Entry 7S0S (electron microscopy, 3.05 A resolution); this record covers chains C and F of the 35 polymer chains in the assembly.

Chain C:
Molecule: 23S rRNA
Source organism: Mycolicibacterium smegmatis
Sequence (3120 nucleotides; row label = number of the first residue in the row):
     1 UAAGUGUUUAAGGGCGCAUGGUGGAUGCCUUGGCACUGGGAGCCGAUGAA
    51 GGACGUAGGAGGCUGCGAUAAGCCUCGGGGAGCUGUCAACCGAGCGUUGA
   101 UCCGAGGAUGUCCGAAUGGGGAAACCCGGCACGAGUGAUGUCGUGUCACC
   151 AGGCGCUGAAUAUAUAGGCGUCUGGGGGGAACGCGGGGAAGUGAAACAUC
   201 UCAGUACCCGUAGGAAGAGAAAACAAAAUGUGAUUCCGUGAGUAGUGGCG
   251 AGCGAAAGCGGAGGAUGGCUAAACCGUAUGCAUGUGAUACCGGGUAGGGG
   301 UUGUGUGUGCGGGGUUGUGGGACCUAUCUUUCCGGCUCUACCUGGCUGGA
   351 GGGCAGUGAGAAAAUGUUGUGGUUAGCGGAAAUGGCUUGGGAUGGCCUGC
   401 CGUAGACGGUGAGAGCCCGGUACGUGAAAACCCGACGUCUGUCUUGAUGG
   451 UGUUCCCGAGUAGCAGCGGGCCCGUGGAAUCUGCUGUGAAUCUGCCGGGA
   501 CCACCCGGUAAGCCUGAAUACUUCCCAGUGACCGAUAGCGGAUUAGUACC
   551 GUGAGGGAAUGGUGAAAAGUACCCCGGGAGGGGAGUGAAAGAGUACCUGA
   601 AACCGUGCGCUUACAAUCCGUCAGAGCCCUCGACGUGUCGUGGGGUGAUG
   651 GCGUGCCUUUUGAAGAAUGAGCCUGCGAGUCAGGGACAUGUCGCGAGGUU
   701 AACCCGGGUGGGGUAGCCGCAGCGAAAGCGAGUCUGAAUAGGGCGUAUCC
   751 ACACAAGAGUGUGUGGUGUAGUGGUGUGUUCUGGACCCGAAGCGGAGUGA
   801 UCUACCCAUGGCCAGGGUGAAGCGCGGGUAAGACCGCGUGGAGGCCCGAA
   851 CCCACUUAGGUUGAAGACUGAGGGGAUGAGCUGUGGGUAGGGGUGAAAGG
   901 CCAAUCAAACUCCGUGAUAGCUGGUUCUCCCCGAAAUGCAUUUAGGUGCA
   951 GCGUCGCAUGUUUCUUGCCGGAGGUAGAGCUACUGGAUGGCCGAUGGGCC
  1001 CCACAGGGUUACUGACGUCAGCCAAACUCCGAAUGCCGGUAAGUCCAAGA
  1051 GUGCGGCAGUGAGACGGCGGGGGAUAAGCUCCGUGCGUCGAGAGGGAAAC
  1101 AGCCCAGAUCGCCGGCUAAGGCCCCUAAGCGUGUGCUAAGUGGAAAAGGA
  1151 UGUGCAGUCGCGAAGACAACCAGGAGGUUGGCUUAGAAGCAGCCACCCUU
  1201 GAAAGAGUGCGUAAUAGCUCACUGGUCAAGUGAUUGUGCGCCGAUAAUGU
  1251 AGCGGGGCUCAAGCACACCGCCGAAGCCGCGGCAGCCAACGUGUUGGCUG
  1301 GGUAGGGGAGCGUCCUGCAUCCGGUGAAGCCGCCGAGUGAUCGAGUGGUG
  1351 GAGGGUGUGGGAGUGAGAAUGCAGGCAUGAGUAGCGAUUAGGCAAGUGAG
  1401 AACCUUGCCCGCCGAAAGACCAAGGGUUCCUGGGCCAGGCCAGUCCGCCC
  1451 AGGGUGAGUCGGGACCUAAGGCGAGGCCGACAGGCGUAGUCGAUGGACAA
  1501 CGGGUUGAUAUUCCCGUACCCGUGUAUGUGCGUCCAUGAUGAAUCAGCGG
  1551 UACUAACCAUCCAAAACCACCGUGACCGCACCUUUCGGGGUGUGGCGUUG
  1601 GUGGGGCUGCAUGGGACCUUCGUUGGUAGUAGUCAAGCGAUGGGGUGACG
  1651 CAGGAAGGUAGCCGUACCGGUCAGUGGUAAUACCGGGGUAAGCCUGUAGG
  1701 GAGUCAGAUAGGUAAAUCCGUCUGGCAUAUAUCCUGAGAGGUGAUGCAUA
  1751 GCCGAGUGAGGCGAAUUCGGUGAUCCUAUGCUGCCGAGAAAAGCCUCUAG
  1801 CGAGGACAUACACGGCCCGUACCCCAAACCAACACAGGUGGUCAGGUAGA
  1851 GAAUACUAAGGCGUACGAGUGAACUAUGGUUAAGGAACUCGGCAAAAUGC
  1901 CCCCGUAACUUCGGGAGAAGGGGGACCCACAUGGCGUGUAAGCCUUUACG
  1951 GCCCAAGCGUGAGUGGGUGGCACAAACCAGUGAGAAGCGACUGUUUACUA
  2001 AAAACACAGGUCCGUGCGAAGUCGCAAGACGAUGUAUACGGACUGACGCC
  2051 UGCCCGGUGCUGGAAGGUUAAGAGGACCCGUUAACUCCCUUUGGGGGUGA
  2101 AGCGGAGAAUUUAAGCCCCAGUAAACGGCGGUGGUAACUAUAAXCAUCCU
  2151 AAGGUAGCGAAAUUCCUUGUCGGGUAAGUUCCGACCUGCACGAAUGGCGU
  2201 AACGACUUCUCAACUGUCUCAACCAUAGACUCGGCGAAAUUGCACUACGA
  2251 GUAAAGAUGCUCGUUACGCGCGGCAGGACGAAAAGACCCCGGGACCUUCA
  2301 CUACAACUUGGUAUUGGUGCUCGAUACGGUUUGUGUAGGAUAGGUGGGAG
  2351 ACUGUGAAGCUCACACGCCAGUGUGGGUGGAGUCGUUGUUGAAAUACCAC
  2401 UCUGAUCGUAUUGGGCCUCUAACCUCGGACCGUAUAUCCGGUUCAGGGAC
  2451 AGUGCCUGGUGGGUAGUUUAACUGGGGCGGUUGCCUCCUAAAAUGUAACG
  2501 GAGGCGCCCAAAGGUUCCCUCAACCUGGACGGCAAUCAGGUGUUGAGUGU
  2551 AAGUGCACAAGGGAGCUUGACUGCGAGACGGACAUGUCGAGCAGGGACGA
  2601 AAGUCGGGACUAGUGAUCCGGCACCUCUGAGUGGAAGGGGUGUCGCUCAA
  2651 CGGAUAAAAGGUACCCCGGGGAUAACAGGCUGAUCUUCCCCAAGAGUCCA
  2701 UAUCGACGGGAUGGUUUGGCACCUCGAUGUCGGCUCGUCGCAUCCUGGGG
  2751 CUGGAGCAGGUCCCAAGGGUUGGGCUGUUCGCCCAUUAAAGCGGCACGCG
  2801 AGCUGGGUUUAGAACGUCGUGAGACAGUUCGGUCUCUAUCCGCCGCGCGC
  2851 GUCAGAAGCUUGAGGAAACCUGUCCCUAGUACGAGAGGACCGGGACGGAC
  2901 GAACCUCUGGUAUACCAGUUGUCCCACCAGGGGCACGGCUGGAUAGCCAC
  2951 GUUCGGACAGGAUAACCGCUGAAAGCAUCUAAGCGGGAAACCUCUUCCAA
  3001 GACCAGGCUUCUCACCCUCUAGGAGGGAUAAGGCCCCCCGCAGACCACGG
  3051 GAUUGAUAGACCAGACCUGGAAGCCUAGUAAUAGGUGCAGGGAACUGGCA
  3101 CUAACCGGCCGAAAACUUAC
Disordered / not traced: 1
Modified residues: AI5 ((2S)-4-[2-[(2R,3S,4R,5R)-5-(6-aminopurin-9-yl)-3,4-bis(oxidanyl)oxolan-2-yl]ethyl-[2-[(2R,3R,4R,5R)-2-(4-azanyl-2-oxidanylidene-pyrimidin-1-yl)-5-[bis(oxidanyl)phosphanyloxymethyl]-4-oxidanyl-oxolan-3-yl]oxyethyl]amino]-2-azanyl-butanoic acid) at position 2144
Ion coordination: Mg2+ site 1 near U7 (its only coordinating residue here); Mg2+ site 2: A10, G12, G13; Mg2+ site 3: C28, G1354; Mg2+ site 4: C43, G214; Mg2+ site 5 near U64 (its only coordinating residue here); Mg2+ site 6 near U69 (its only coordinating residue here); Mg2+ site 7 near U117 (its only coordinating residue here); Mg2+ site 8: A159, U163; Mg2+ site 9: G191, U2467; Mg2+ site 10 near G191 (its only coordinating residue here); Mg2+ site 11: A196, C197; Mg2+ site 12 near G217 (its only coordinating residue here); 232 more Mg2+ sites not listed

Chain F:
Name: 50S ribosomal protein L4
Source organism: Mycolicibacterium smegmatis
UniProt: A0A0D6H7R4 (A0A0D6H7R4_MYCSM); residues 1-210 here = UniProt positions 1-210
Sequence (210 residues; numbered 1 to 210; the number before each row is that of its first residue):
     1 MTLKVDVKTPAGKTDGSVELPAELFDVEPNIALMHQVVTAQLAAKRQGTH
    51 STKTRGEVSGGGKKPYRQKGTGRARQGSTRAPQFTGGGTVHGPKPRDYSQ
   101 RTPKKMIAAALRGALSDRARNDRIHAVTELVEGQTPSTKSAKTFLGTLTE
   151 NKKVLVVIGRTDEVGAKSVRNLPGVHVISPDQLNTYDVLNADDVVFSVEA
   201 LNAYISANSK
Disordered / not traced: 1

How chain C and chain F interact:
Residue-residue contacts - 148 pairs, chain C then chain F:
  C34(C) with Ser51(F), sugar contact
  A35(C) with Gln47(F), base contact; Thr49(F), base contact; Ser51(F), sugar contact; Pro95(F), sugar contact
  C36(C) with Thr49(F), sugar contact
  G402(C) with Thr138(F), sugar contact; Lys142(F), hydrogen bond to the base; Asn171(F), hydrogen bond to the base; Leu172(F), base contact; Pro173(F), base contact
  U403(C) with Pro136(F), sugar contact; Ser137(F), phosphate contact; Thr138(F), hydrogen bond to the phosphate; Lys167(F), hydrogen bond to the base
  A404(C) with Arg170(F), salt bridge to the phosphate; Asn171(F), phosphate contact
  G405(C) with Asn171(F), hydrogen bond to the sugar; Pro173(F), base contact
  A422(C) with Arg170(F), hydrogen bond to the sugar
  U529(C) with Gln47(F), hydrogen bond to the sugar
  G530(C) with Gln47(F), hydrogen bond to the sugar; Thr49(F), hydrogen bond to the base
  A531(C) with Leu42(F), hydrogen bond to the base; Ala43(F), base contact; Arg46(F), phosphate contact; Gln47(F), hydrogen bond to the phosphate
  C532(C) with Arg46(F), salt bridge to the phosphate; Thr49(F), sugar contact; His50(F), phosphate contact
  U536(C) with Thr85(F), hydrogen bond to the base
  A537(C) with Gly86(F), hydrogen bond to the phosphate
  G538(C) with Thr89(F), hydrogen bond to the phosphate
  C539(C) with Lys53(F), phosphate contact
  G540(C) with Val58(F), phosphate contact; Ser59(F), hydrogen bond to the phosphate
  G546(C) with Ser59(F), base contact
  G556(C) with Lys63(F), sugar contact
  G557(C) with Gly60(F), phosphate contact; Gly61(F), phosphate contact
  A558(C) with Arg80(F), salt bridge to the phosphate
  G677(C) with Pro82(F), sugar contact
  A678(C) with Val90(F), sugar contact; His91(F), phosphate contact
  G679(C) with His91(F), sugar contact
  U680(C) with His91(F), stacking on the base
  C681(C) with Arg96(F), hydrogen bond to the phosphate
  A682(C) with Arg96(F), salt bridge to the phosphate
  G684(C) with Arg101(F), hydrogen bond to the sugar
  C692(C) with Leu33(F), sugar contact; Met106(F), base contact
  G693(C) with Asn30(F), hydrogen bond to the phosphate; Met106(F), sugar contact
  C694(C) with Lys105(F), hydrogen bond to the sugar
  G698(C) with Lys105(F), salt bridge to the phosphate
  U699(C) with Lys105(F), salt bridge to the phosphate
  U700(C) with Arg101(F), phosphate contact; Thr102(F), phosphate contact; Pro103(F), phosphate contact; Lys104(F), hydrogen bond to the phosphate
  A701(C) with Arg101(F), salt bridge to the phosphate
  G706(C) with Arg160(F), hydrogen bond to the sugar; Gln182(F), hydrogen bond to the sugar
  G707(C) with Arg160(F), salt bridge to the phosphate
  G708(C) with His176(F), hydrogen bond to the base; Asn184(F), base contact; Asp187(F), hydrogen bond to the base
  U709(C) with Gln41(F), sugar contact; Ala44(F), sugar contact; Lys45(F), base contact; Asn184(F), sugar contact
  G710(C) with Gln41(F), phosphate contact; Ile107(F), phosphate contact; Asp181(F), hydrogen bond to the sugar; Gln182(F), base contact; Leu183(F), sugar contact; Asn184(F), sugar contact
  G711(C) with Ile107(F), phosphate contact
  G713(C) with Lys104(F), hydrogen bond to the base
  G773(C) with Pro103(F), sugar contact; Met106(F), base contact
  G774(C) with Gln36(F), hydrogen bond to the base; Arg101(F), salt bridge to the phosphate; Thr102(F), sugar contact; Pro103(F), sugar contact
  U775(C) with Gln36(F), sugar contact; Gln100(F), sugar contact
  C786(C) with His91(F), hydrogen bond to the sugar
  C787(C) with Pro82(F), phosphate contact; Val90(F), sugar contact
  C788(C) with Arg55(F), salt bridge to the phosphate; Pro82(F), sugar contact; Gln83(F), hydrogen bond to the sugar
  G789(C) with Arg55(F), salt bridge to the phosphate; Lys64(F), phosphate contact; Gln68(F), sugar contact; Arg75(F), sugar contact; Gly77(F), hydrogen bond to the phosphate; Ser78(F), phosphate contact
  A790(C) with Lys64(F), salt bridge to the phosphate; Gln68(F), hydrogen bond to the sugar; Gly77(F), phosphate contact
  A791(C) with Lys64(F), phosphate contact
  U911(C) with Lys63(F), salt bridge to the phosphate
  C912(C) with Lys63(F), salt bridge to the phosphate
  C913(C) with Gly62(F), phosphate contact
  G916(C) with Thr54(F), base contact; Arg55(F), sugar contact; Gly56(F), phosphate contact
  U922(C) with Arg75(F), hydrogen bond to the base
  G1317(C) with Leu42(F), sugar contact; Tyr186(F), hydrogen bond to the sugar
  C1318(C) with Asn190(F), sugar contact
  A1319(C) with Lys153(F), salt bridge to the phosphate
  G1359(C) with His35(F), hydrogen bond to the sugar
  G1360(C) with His35(F), phosphate contact
  G1361(C) with Arg46(F), hydrogen bond to the sugar
  A1362(C) with Arg96(F), salt bridge to the phosphate
  G1363(C) with Thr52(F), base contact; Thr89(F), base contact; His91(F), sugar contact; Pro93(F), base contact
  A1369(C) with Gln83(F), base contact
  U1370(C) with Gly72(F), base contact; Arg73(F), hydrogen bond to the base; Ala74(F), phosphate contact; Arg75(F), base contact
  G1371(C) with Ala74(F), phosphate contact; Gln76(F), sugar contact; Gln83(F), hydrogen bond to the base
  C1372(C) with Gln83(F), sugar contact; Phe84(F), sugar contact; Thr85(F), hydrogen bond to the sugar
  A1373(C) with Thr85(F), sugar contact
  A2283(C) with Gly70(F), phosphate contact; Gly72(F), phosphate contact
  A2284(C) with Lys69(F), hydrogen bond to the sugar; Gly70(F), hydrogen bond to the phosphate; Thr71(F), phosphate contact; Gly72(F), hydrogen bond to the phosphate; Arg75(F), base contact
  G2285(C) with Lys69(F), salt bridge to the phosphate
  C2667(C) with Gln68(F), phosphate contact; Lys69(F), phosphate contact
  G2668(C) with Gln68(F), hydrogen bond to the phosphate; Lys69(F), salt bridge to the phosphate; Arg75(F), phosphate contact
  G2669(C) with Arg75(F), salt bridge to the phosphate
Interface residues without a listed pair, chain C (82 interface residues in all): C401, A406, G555, G675, C676, G712, G784
Interface residues without a listed pair, chain F (87 interface residues in all): Ala32, Thr39, Tyr66, Thr79, Ala81, Gly92, Ala108, Lys139, Ser168, Val177, Ile178

In short:
82 residues of chain C face 87 of chain F across their interface; the contacts include 42 hydrogen bonds, 19
salt bridges and 1 aromatic stacking contact. Polar pairs include G402(C)-Lys142(F), G402(C)-Asn171(F) and
U403(C)-Lys167(F). The Mg2+ site 2 is built by A10(C), G12(C) and G13(C).
Here chain C is 23S rRNA and chain F is 50S ribosomal protein L4, both from Mycolicibacterium smegmatis. Entry
7S0S (M. tuberculosis ribosomal RNA methyltransferase TlyA bound to M. smegmatis 50S ribosomal subunit) was
determined by electron microscopy.
